PDB entry 2BPA | X-ray diffraction, 3.00 A resolution | chains 1 and 2 of the 4 polymer chains in the assembly

[Chain 1]
Molecule: Protein (subunit of bacteriophage PHIX174)
From: Enterobacteria phage phiX174
Reference sequence: P03641 (VGF_BPPHX); residues 1-426 here = UniProt positions 1-426
Chain sequence (426 residues; numbered 1 to 426; the number before each row is that of its first residue):
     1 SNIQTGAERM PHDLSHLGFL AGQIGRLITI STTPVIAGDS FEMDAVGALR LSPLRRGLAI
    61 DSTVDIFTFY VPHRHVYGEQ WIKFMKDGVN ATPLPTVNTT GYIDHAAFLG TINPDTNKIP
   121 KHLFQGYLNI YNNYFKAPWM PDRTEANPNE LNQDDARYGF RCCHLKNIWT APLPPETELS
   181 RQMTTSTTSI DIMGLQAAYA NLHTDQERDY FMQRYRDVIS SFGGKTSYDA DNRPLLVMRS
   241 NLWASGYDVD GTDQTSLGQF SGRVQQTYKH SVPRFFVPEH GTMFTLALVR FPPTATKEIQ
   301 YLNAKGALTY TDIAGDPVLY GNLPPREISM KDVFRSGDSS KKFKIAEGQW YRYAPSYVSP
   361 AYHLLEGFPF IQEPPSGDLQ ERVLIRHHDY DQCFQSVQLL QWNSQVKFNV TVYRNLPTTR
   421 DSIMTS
Sequence notes: conflict Arg216 (His in P03641)
Reported in the primary citation:
  - mutagenesis - H16Y, M43I, L384I: decreased growth

[Chain 2]
Molecule: Protein (subunit of bacteriophage PHIX174)
From: Enterobacteria phage phiX174
Reference sequence: P03643 (VGG_BPPHX); residue numbers follow UniProt; this construct covers 1-175
Chain sequence (175 residues; each row starts with the number of its first residue):
     1 MFQTFISRHN SNFFSDKLVL TSVTPASSAP VLQTPKATSS TLYFDSLTVN AGNGGFLHCI
    61 QMDTSVNAAN QVVSVGADIA FDADPKFFAC LVRFESSSVP TTLPTAYDVY PLNGRHDGGY
   121 YTVKDCVTID VLPRTPGNNV YVGFMVWSNF TATKCRGLVS LNQVIKEIIC LQPLK

[How chain 1 and chain 2 interact]
Pairs across the interface (4; chain 1 residue first):
  Arg157(1) with Asn67(2)
  Tyr158(1) with Asn67(2), hydrogen bond
  Ser396(1) with Ala68(2)
  Gln398(1) with Val66(2)
Other interface residues (no listed pair), chain 2 (4 interface residues in all): Ile165

[In short]
The chain 1/chain 2 interface involves 4 residues from each chain; the contacts include 1 hydrogen bond. Its
one hydrogen-bonded contact is Tyr158(1)-Asn67(2). The paper reports that H16Y, M43I and L384I of chain 1
reduce growth.
Here chain 1 is Protein (subunit of bacteriophage PHIX174) and chain 2 is Protein (subunit of bacteriophage
PHIX174), both from Enterobacteria phage phiX174. Entry 2BPA (Atomic structure of single-stranded DNA
bacteriophage PHIX174 and its functional implications) was determined by X-ray diffraction.
